Entry 7PW4 (electron microscopy, 3.27 A resolution); this record covers chains A and B of the 3 polymer chains in the assembly.

# Chain A
Name: Serine/threonine-protein kinase SMG1
Source organism: Homo sapiens
Notes: EC 2.7.11.1
UniProt: Q96Q15 (SMG1_HUMAN); numbering as in UniProt; present here: 311-1638, 1727-1978, 2035-2056, 2088-3661
Amino-acid sequence (3657 residues; row label = number of the first residue in the row; note: 46 numbers in that range are skipped by the numbering (no residue carries them; nothing is unmodelled there); a row labelled like 1638A-1638K holds insertion residues (1638A, then the next letters in order); X marks 481 residues of unknown identity (built as UNK)):
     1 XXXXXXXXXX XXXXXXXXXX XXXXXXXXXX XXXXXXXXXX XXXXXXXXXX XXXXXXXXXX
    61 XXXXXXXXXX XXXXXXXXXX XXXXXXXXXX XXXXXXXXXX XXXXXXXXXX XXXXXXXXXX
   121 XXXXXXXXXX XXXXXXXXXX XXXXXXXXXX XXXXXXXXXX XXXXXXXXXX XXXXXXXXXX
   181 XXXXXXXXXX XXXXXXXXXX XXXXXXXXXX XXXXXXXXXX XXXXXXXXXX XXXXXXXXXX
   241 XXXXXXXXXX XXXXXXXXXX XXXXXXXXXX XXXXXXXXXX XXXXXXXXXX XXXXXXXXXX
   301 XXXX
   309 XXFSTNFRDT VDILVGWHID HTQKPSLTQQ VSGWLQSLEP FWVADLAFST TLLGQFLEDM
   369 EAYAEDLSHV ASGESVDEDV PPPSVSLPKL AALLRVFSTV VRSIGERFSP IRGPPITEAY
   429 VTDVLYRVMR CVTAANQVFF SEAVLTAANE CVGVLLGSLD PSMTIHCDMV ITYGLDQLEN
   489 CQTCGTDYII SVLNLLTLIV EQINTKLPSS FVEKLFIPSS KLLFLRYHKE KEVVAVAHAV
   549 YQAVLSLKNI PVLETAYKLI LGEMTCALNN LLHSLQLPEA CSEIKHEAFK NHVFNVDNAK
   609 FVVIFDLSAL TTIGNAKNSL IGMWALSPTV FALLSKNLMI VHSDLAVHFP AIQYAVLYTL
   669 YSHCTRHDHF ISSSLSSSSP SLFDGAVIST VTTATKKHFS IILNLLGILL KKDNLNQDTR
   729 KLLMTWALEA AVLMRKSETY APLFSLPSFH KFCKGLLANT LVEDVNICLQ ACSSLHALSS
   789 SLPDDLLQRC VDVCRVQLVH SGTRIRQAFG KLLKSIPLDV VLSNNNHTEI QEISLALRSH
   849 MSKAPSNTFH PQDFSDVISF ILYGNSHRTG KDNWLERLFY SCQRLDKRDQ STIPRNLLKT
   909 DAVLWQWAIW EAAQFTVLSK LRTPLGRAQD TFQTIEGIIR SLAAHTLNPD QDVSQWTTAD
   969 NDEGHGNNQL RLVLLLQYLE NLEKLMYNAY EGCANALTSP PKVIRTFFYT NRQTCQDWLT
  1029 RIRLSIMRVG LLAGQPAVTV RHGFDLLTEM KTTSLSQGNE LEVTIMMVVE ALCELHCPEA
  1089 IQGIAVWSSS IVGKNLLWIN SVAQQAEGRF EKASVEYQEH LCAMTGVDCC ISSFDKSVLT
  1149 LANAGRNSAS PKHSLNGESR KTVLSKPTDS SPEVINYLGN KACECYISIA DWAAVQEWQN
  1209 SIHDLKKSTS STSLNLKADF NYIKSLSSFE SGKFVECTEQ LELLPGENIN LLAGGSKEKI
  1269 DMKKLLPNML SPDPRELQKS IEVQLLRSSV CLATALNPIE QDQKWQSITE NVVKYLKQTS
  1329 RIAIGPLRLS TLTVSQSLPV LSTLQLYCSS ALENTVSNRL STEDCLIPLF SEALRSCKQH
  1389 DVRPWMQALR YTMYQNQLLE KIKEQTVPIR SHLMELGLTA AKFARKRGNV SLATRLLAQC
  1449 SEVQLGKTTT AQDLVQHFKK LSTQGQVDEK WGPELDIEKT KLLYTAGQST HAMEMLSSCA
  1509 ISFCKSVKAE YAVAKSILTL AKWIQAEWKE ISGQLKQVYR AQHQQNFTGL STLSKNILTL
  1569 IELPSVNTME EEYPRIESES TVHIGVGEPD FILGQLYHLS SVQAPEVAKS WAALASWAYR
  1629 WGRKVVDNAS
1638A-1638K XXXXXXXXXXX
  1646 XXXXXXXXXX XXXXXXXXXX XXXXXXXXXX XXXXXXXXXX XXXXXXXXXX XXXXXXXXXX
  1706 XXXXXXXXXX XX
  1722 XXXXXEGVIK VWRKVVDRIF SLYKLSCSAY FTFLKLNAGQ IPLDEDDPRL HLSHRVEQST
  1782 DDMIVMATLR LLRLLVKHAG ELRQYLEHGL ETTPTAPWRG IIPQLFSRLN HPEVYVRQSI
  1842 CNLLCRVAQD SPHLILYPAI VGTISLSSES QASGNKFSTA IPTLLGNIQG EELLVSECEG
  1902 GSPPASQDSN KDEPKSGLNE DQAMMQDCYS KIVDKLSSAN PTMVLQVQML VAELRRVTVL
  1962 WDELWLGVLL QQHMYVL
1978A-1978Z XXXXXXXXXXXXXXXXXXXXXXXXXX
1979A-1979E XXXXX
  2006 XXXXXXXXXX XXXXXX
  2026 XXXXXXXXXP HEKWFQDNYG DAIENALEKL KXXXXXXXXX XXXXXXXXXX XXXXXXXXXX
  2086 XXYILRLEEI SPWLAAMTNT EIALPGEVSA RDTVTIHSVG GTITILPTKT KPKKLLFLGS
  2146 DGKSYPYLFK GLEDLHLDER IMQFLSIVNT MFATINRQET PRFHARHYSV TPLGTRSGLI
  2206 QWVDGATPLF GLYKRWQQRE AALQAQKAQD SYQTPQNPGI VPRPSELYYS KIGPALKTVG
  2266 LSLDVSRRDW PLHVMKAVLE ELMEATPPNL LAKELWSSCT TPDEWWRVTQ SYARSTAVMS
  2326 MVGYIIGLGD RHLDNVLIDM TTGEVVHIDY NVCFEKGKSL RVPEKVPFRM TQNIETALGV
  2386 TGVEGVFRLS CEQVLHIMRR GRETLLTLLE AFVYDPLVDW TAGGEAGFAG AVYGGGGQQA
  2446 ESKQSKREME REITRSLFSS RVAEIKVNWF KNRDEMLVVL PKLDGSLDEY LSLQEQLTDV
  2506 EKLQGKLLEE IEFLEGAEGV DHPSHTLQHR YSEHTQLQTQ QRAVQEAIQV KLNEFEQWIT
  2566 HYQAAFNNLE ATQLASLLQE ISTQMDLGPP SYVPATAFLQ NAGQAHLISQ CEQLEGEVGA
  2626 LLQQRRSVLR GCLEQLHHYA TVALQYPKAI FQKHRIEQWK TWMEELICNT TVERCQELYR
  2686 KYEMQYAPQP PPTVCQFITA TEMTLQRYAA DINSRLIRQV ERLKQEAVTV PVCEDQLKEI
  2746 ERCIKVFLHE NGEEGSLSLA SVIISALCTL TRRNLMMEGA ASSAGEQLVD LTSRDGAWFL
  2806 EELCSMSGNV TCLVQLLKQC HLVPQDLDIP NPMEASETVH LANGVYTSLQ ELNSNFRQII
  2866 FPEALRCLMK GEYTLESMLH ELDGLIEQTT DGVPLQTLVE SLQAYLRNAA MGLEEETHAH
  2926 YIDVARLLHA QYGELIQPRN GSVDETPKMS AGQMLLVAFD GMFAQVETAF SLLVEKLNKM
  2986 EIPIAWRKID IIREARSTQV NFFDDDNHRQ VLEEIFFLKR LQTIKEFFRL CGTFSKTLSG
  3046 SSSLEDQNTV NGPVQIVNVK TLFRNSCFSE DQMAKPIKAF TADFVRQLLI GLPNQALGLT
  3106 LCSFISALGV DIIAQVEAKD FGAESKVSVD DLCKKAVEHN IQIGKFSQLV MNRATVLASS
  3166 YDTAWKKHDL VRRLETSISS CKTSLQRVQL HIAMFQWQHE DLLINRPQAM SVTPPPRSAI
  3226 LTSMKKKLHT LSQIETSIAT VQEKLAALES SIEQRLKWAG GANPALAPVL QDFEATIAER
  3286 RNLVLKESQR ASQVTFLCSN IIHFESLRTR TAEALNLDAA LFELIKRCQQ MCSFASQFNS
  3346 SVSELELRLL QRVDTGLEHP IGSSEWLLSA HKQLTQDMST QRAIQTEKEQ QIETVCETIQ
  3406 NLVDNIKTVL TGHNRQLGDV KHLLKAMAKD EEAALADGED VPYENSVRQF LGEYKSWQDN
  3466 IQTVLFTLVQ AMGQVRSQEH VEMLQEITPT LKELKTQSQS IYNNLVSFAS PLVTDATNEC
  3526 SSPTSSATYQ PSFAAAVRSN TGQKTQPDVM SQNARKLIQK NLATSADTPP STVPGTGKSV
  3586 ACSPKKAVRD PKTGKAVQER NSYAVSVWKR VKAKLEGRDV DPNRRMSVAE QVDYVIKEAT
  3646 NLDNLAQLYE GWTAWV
Not modelled in the structure: 1-146, 157-161, 176-190, 202-206, 225-228, 245-247, 266, 286-289, 309-310, 325-333, 348-354, 377-391, 413-426, 627-631, 683-697, 878-880, 896-899, 1061-1066, 1100-1102, 1152-1177, 1260-1268, 1306-1312, 1451-1456, 1468-1477, 1553-1557, 1574-1583, 1638A-1638K, 1658-1662, 1678-1702, 1722-1726, 1760-1778, 1866-1922, 1960-1961, 1978A-1978Z, 1979A-1979E, 2026-2034, 2057-2067, 2084-2087, 2096-2099, 2233-2244, 2428-3606
Construct notes: conflict Arg743 (Lys in Q96Q15), Ser1209 (Ala in Q96Q15)
Residues lining bound ligands:
  - 88C (1-[4-[4-[2-[[4-chloranyl-3-(diethylsulfamoyl)phenyl]amino]pyrimidin-4-yl]pyridin-2-yl]phenyl]-3-methyl-urea): Lys2155, Asp2159, Leu2160, Asp2163, Tyr2193, Ile2205, Gln2206, Trp2207, Val2208, Ala2211, Pro2213, Asp2339, Leu2342, Ile2353, Asp2354, Asn2356
  - inositol hexakisphosphate (IHP): Lys1386, Arg1433, Lys1434, Lys1489, Tyr1519, Lys1523, Lys1530, Lys1617
Swiss-Prot annotation at these positions:
  - region: Ile2130 to Lys2136 (G-loop), Gly2332 to Asn2340 (Catalytic loop), His2352 to Thr2376 (Activation loop)
  - natural variant: Ser2171 (S2171C: In a breast pleomorphic lobular carcinoma sample), Ile3239 (I3239T: In a breast infiltrating ductal carcinoma sample), Lys3583 (K3583Q: In a breast infiltrating ductal carcinoma sample)
  - modified residue: Thr3550 (Phosphothreonine), Ser3556 (Phosphoserine), Ser3570 (Phosphoserine), Thr3573 (Phosphothreonine), Thr3577 (Phosphothreonine)
  - mutagenesis: Asp2335 (D2335A: Loss of function)
What the authors report for this chain:
  - binding site for 88C: Pro2213, Asp2339, Asn2356
  - specificity-determining residues: Pro2213, Asp2339, Asn2356 (proposed by the authors, not directly observed)

# Chain B
Name: Protein SMG8
Source organism: Homo sapiens
UniProt: Q8ND04 (SMG8_HUMAN); residues 1-991 here = UniProt positions 1-991
Amino-acid sequence (991 residues; numbered 1 to 991; the number before each row is that of its first residue):
     1 MAGPVSLRDL LMGASAWMGS ESPGGSPTEG GGSAAGGPEP PWREDEICVV GIFGKTALRL
    61 NSEKFSLVNT VCDRQVFPLF RHQDPGDPGP GIRTEAGAVG EAGGAEDPGA AAGGSVRGSG
   121 AVAEGNRTEA GSQDYSLLQA YYSQESKVLY LLLTSICDNS QLLRACRALQ SGEAGGGLSL
   181 PHAEAHEFWK HQEKLQCLSL LYLFSVCHIL LLVHPTCSFD ITYDRVFRAL DGLRQKVLPL
   241 LKTAIKDCPV GKDWKLNCRP CPPRLLFLFQ LNGALKVEPP RNQDPAHPDK PKKHSPKRRL
   301 QHALEDQIYR IFRKSRVLTN QSINCLFTVP ANQAFVYIVP GSQEEDPVGM LLDQLRSHCT
   361 VKDPESLLVP APLSGPRRYQ VMRQHSRQQL SFHIDSSSSS SSGQLVDFTL REFLWQHVEL
   421 VLSKKGFDDS VGRNPQPSHF ELPTYQKWIS AASKLYEVAI DGKEEDLGSP TGELTSKILS
   481 SIKVLEGFLD IDTKFSENRC QKALPMAHSA YQSNLPHNYT MTVHKNQLAQ ALRVYSQHAR
   541 GPAFHKYAMQ LHEDCYKFWS NGHQLCEERS LTDQHCVHKF HSLPKSGEKP EADRNPPVLY
   601 HNSRARSTGA CNCGRKQAPR DDPFDIKAAN YDFYQLLEEK CCGKLDHINF PVFEPSTPDP
   661 APAKNESSPA PPDSDADKLK EKEPQTQGES TSLSLALSLG QSTDSLGTYP ADPQAGGDNP
   721 EVHGQVEVKT EKRPNFVDRQ ASTVEYLPGM LHSNCPKGLL PKFSSWSLVK LGPAKSYNFH
   781 TGLDQQGFIP GTNYLMPWDI VIRTRAEDEG DLDTNSWPAP NKAIPGKRSA VVMGRGRRRD
   841 DIARAFVGFE YEDSRGRRFM CSGPDKVMKV MGSGPKESAL KALNSDMPLY ILSSSQGRGL
   901 KPHYAQLMRL FVVVPDAPLQ IILMPQVQPG PPPCPVFYPE KQEITLPPDG LWVLRFPYAY
   961 VTERGPCFPP KENVQLMSYK VLRGVLKAVT Q
Not modelled in the structure: 1-3, 14-38, 82-132, 173-180, 276-294, 361-407, 459-475, 486-487, 512-522, 560-991
Swiss-Prot annotation at these positions:
  - modified residue: Ser115 (Phosphoserine), Ser469 (Phosphoserine), Ser668 (Phosphoserine), Ser742 (Phosphoserine), Ser895 (Phosphoserine), Arg898 (Omega-N-methylarginine)
  - natural variant: His208 (H208R: In ALKUS), Arg839 to Gln991 (deletion: In ALKUS)

# Interface between chain A and chain B
Contacting residue pairs - 22 pairs, chain A then chain B:
  Thr491(A) with Arg74(B), hydrogen bond (backbone-side chain)
  Cys492(A) with Arg74(B)
  Thr494(A) with Asp73(B)
  Tyr535(A) with Leu79(B); Phe80(B), hydrophobic
  His536(A) with Gln75(B)
  Asp605(A) with Phe80(B)
  Asn606(A) with Phe80(B)
  Phe609(A) with Phe80(B), hydrophobic; Pro347(B), hydrophobic; Leu351(B), hydrophobic
  Ile612(A) with Val348(B), hydrophobic; Leu351(B), hydrophobic
  Phe613(A) with Leu351(B), hydrophobic
  Ser616(A) with Leu355(B)
  Thr619(A) with Leu355(B); Cys359(B)
  Asn623(A) with Cys359(B)
  Tyr666(A) with Arg356(B); Cys359(B), hydrophobic
  Ser670(A) with Cys359(B)
  Arg674(A) with Cys359(B), hydrogen bond (side chain-backbone)
Also at the interface, not in a pair above, chain A (25 interface residues in all): Gly493, Lys537, Val542, Ala543, His546, Lys608, Ala659, Tyr662, Ala663
Also at the interface, not in a pair above, chain B (17 interface residues in all): Glu344, Met350, Leu352, Gln354, His358, Thr360
The authors on this interface:
  - interface residues, chain B: Leu351(B), Leu352(B)

# Overview
25 residues of chain A and 17 residues of chain B are in contact, with 2 hydrogen bonds. Polar pairs include
Thr491(A)-Arg74(B) and Arg674(A)-Cys359(B). Bound to chain A: inositol hexakisphosphate and compound 88C. The
paper reports a binding site for 88C at Pro2213(A), Asp2339(A) and Asn2356(A); interface residues Leu351(B)
and Leu352(B).
Chain A is Serine/threonine-protein kinase SMG1 and chain B is Protein SMG8, both from Homo sapiens; the
structure, Human SMG1-8-9 kinase complex bound to a SMG1 inhibitor, was determined by electron microscopy
(same publication as 7PW5, 7PW6, 7PW7, 7PW8 and 7PW9).
